PDB entry 7TKJ | electron microscopy, 7.50 A resolution (low resolution: residue-level contacts below are approximate; hydrogen-bond / salt-bridge calls are withheld) | chains 0 and 1 of the 27 polymer chains in the assembly

[Chain 0 (and 1)]
Protein: ATP synthase subunit 9
From: Saccharomyces cerevisiae
Notes: chain 1 of this document is another copy of the same molecule, construct and numbering; everything in this record applies to it too
UniProtKB: P61829 (ATP9_YEAST); residues 1-76 here = UniProt positions 1-76
Chain sequence (76 residues; row label = number of the first residue in the row):
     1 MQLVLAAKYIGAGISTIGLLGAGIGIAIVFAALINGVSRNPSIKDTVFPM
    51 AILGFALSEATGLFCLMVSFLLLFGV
Disordered / not traced: 76
Curated features (UniProtKB/Swiss-Prot):
  - site: E59 (Reversibly protonated during proton transport)
  - modified residue: M1 (N-formylmethionine)
  - natural variant: T46 (T46L: In strain: DS400/A3 and KL14-4A), L53 (L53F: In strain: DS400/A3, DS401 and 1 more), L57 (L57V: In oligomycin-resistant mutant and cross-resistance to venturicidin), C65 (C65S: In oligomycin-resistant mutant)

[Interface between chain 0 and chain 1]
Pairs across the interface (11; chain 0 residue first):
  G11(0) - Y9(1)
  G11(0) - G13(1)
  I14(0) - G13(1)
  S15(0) - G13(1)
  G18(0) - T16(1)
  G18(0) - I17(1)
  G18(0) - L20(1)
  G21(0) - L20(1)
  G21(0) - G23(1)
  G21(0) - I24(1)
  G25(0) - G23(1)
Also at the interface, not in a pair above, chain 0 (8 interface residues in all): A22, S58
Also at the interface, not in a pair above, chain 1 (8 interface residues in all): A27

[In short]
The chain 0/chain 1 interface involves 8 residues from each chain.
Chain 0 and chain 1 are both ATP synthase subunit 9 (Saccharomyces cerevisiae); the structure, Yeast ATP
synthase State 2catalytic(d) with 10 mM ATP backbone model, was determined by electron microscopy together
with 7TJS, 7TJT, 7TJU, 7TJV, 7TJW, 7TJX and 30 further entries from the same study.
